Entry 1V4W (X-ray diffraction, 1.70 A resolution); this record covers chains A and D of the 4 polymer chains in the assembly.

[Chain A]
Molecule: hemoglobin alpha chain
Source organism: Thunnus thynnus
UniProt: Q8AYM0 (Q8AYM0_THUTH); residues 1-143 here correspond to UniProt positions 2-144 (UniProt number = residue number + 1)
Amino-acid sequence (144 residues; each row starts with the number of its first residue; numbering starts at 0):
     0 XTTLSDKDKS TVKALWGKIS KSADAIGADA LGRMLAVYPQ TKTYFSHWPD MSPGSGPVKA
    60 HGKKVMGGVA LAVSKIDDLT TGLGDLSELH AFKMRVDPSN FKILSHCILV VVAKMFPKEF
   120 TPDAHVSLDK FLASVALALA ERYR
Modified / non-standard residues: ACE (acetyl group) at position 0
Metal / ion sites: heme Fe near His89 (its only coordinating residue here)
Ligand contacts: heme (HEM): Met33, Thr40, Tyr43, Phe44, His46, Trp47, His60, Lys63, Val64, Gly67, Val68, Leu85, Leu88, His89, Met93, Val95, Asn99, Phe100, Leu103, Val134, Leu138

[Chain D]
Molecule: hemoglobin beta chain
Source organism: Thunnus thynnus
UniProt: Q8AYM1 (Q8AYM1_THUTH); residues 1-146 here correspond to UniProt positions 2-147 (UniProt number = residue number + 1)
Amino-acid sequence (146 residues; each row starts with the number of its first residue):
     1 VEWTQQERSI IAGIFANLNY EDIGPKALAR CLIVYPWTQR YFGAYGDLST PDAIKGNAKI
    61 AAHGVKVLHG LDRAVKNMDN INEAYSELSV LHSDKLHVDP DNFRILGDCL TVVIAANLGD
   121 AFTVETQCAF QKFLAVVVFA LGRKYH
Metal / ion sites: heme Fe near His92 (its only coordinating residue here)
Ligand contacts: heme (HEM): Thr38, Tyr41, Phe42, Tyr45, His63, Lys66, Val67, Gly70, Leu71, Leu88, Leu91, His92, Leu96, Val98, Asn102, Phe103, Leu106, Leu141

[Chain A / chain D interface]
Residue-residue contacts (29):
  Pro38(A) with His146(D)
  Gln39(A) with Pro100(D)
  Lys41(A) with His146(D), hydrogen bond (side chain-backbone)
  Thr42(A) with Arg40(D); His97(D); Val98(D); Asp99(D); Tyr145(D)
  Tyr43(A) with Arg40(D); Asp99(D), hydrogen bond
  Ser45(A) with His97(D)
  Met93(A) with Arg40(D), hydrogen bond (backbone-side chain)
  Arg94(A) with Pro36(D), hydrogen bond (side chain-backbone); Trp37(D); Gln39(D), hydrogen bond; Arg40(D)
  Asp96(A) with Trp37(D), hydrogen bond; Asp99(D); Asp101(D); Asn102(D), hydrogen bond; Ile105(D)
  Pro97(A) with Trp37(D)
  Ser98(A) with Asp101(D), hydrogen bond
  Asn99(A) with Asp99(D), hydrogen bond
  Tyr142(A) with Pro36(D); Trp37(D), hydrophobic
  Arg143(A) with Val34(D), hydrogen bond (side chain-backbone); Tyr35(D); Pro36(D)
Interface residues without a listed pair, chain A (15 interface residues in all): Val95
Interface residues without a listed pair, chain D (16 interface residues in all): Tyr41

[Summary]
15 residues of chain A face 16 of chain D across their interface; the contacts include 10 hydrogen bonds.
Polar pairs include Lys41(A)-His146(D), Tyr43(A)-Asp99(D) and Met93(A)-Arg40(D). Bound to chain A: heme.
Ligands of chain D: heme.
Here chain A is hemoglobin alpha chain and chain D is hemoglobin beta chain, both from Thunnus thynnus. Entry
1V4W (Crystal structure of bluefin tuna hemoglobin deoxy form at pH7.5) was determined by X-ray diffraction
(same publication as 1V4U and 1V4X).
